7FMZ - chains A and B; structure by X-ray diffraction, 1.67 A resolution.

[Chain A]
Name: Pre-mRNA-splicing factor 8
Organism: Saccharomyces cerevisiae S288C
UniProtKB: P33334 (PRP8_YEAST); residue numbers follow UniProt; this construct covers 1836-2090
Sequence (258 residues; numbered 1833 to 2090; the number before each row is that of its first residue):
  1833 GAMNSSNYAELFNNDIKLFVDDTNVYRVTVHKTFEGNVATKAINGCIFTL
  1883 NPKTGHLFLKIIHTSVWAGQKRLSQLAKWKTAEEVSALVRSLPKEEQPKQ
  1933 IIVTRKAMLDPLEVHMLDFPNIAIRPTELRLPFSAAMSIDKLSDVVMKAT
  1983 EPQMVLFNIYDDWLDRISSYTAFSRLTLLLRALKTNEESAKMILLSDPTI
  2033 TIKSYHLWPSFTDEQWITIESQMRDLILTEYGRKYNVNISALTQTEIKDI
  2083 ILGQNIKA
Unresolved in the structure: 2070-2090
Sequence notes: expression tag (1833-1835)

[Chain B]
Name: A1 cistron-splicing factor AAR2
Organism: Saccharomyces cerevisiae S288C
UniProtKB: P32357 (AAR2_YEAST); aligned to UniProt positions 1-317 over residues 1-317
Sequence (308 residues; numbered -3 to 317; 13 numbers in that range are skipped by the numbering (no residue carries them; nothing is unmodelled there); the number before each row is that of its first residue; numbers below 1 keep their minus sign (Gly-3 is residue -3)):
    -3 GAMAMNTVPFTSAPIEVTIGIDQYSFNVKENQPFHGIKDIPIGHVHVIHF
    47 QHADNSSMRYGYWFDCRMGNFYIQYDPKDGLYKMMEERDGAKFENIVHNF
    97 KERQMMVSYPKIDEDDTWYNLTEFVQMDKIRKIVRKDENQFSYVDSSMTT
   147 VQENEL
   166 SSSSSDPAHSLNYTVINFKSREAIRPGHEMEDFLDKSYYLNTVMLQGIFK
   216 NSSNYFGELQFAFLNAMFFGNYGSSLQWHAMIELICSSATVPKHMLDKLD
   266 EILYYQIKTLPEQYSDILLNERVWNICLYSSFQKNSLHNTEKIMENKYPE
   316 LL
Unresolved in the structure: -3 to 0, 166-169
Sequence notes: expression tag (-3 to 0); conflict Ser166 (Leu153 in P32357), Ser167 (Lys154 in P32357), Ser170 (Asp in P32357)
Small-molecule neighbours: WBX (methyl [4-(1,3-thiazol-2-yl)piperazin-1-yl]acetate): Pro5, Thr7, Tyr68, Gln70, Glu83, Lys88, Phe89, Ile92
Swiss-Prot annotation at these positions:
  - region: Leu261 to Ile282 (Leucine-zipper)
  - modified residue: Ser253 (Phosphoserine), Thr274 (Phosphothreonine)

[Interface between chain A and chain B]
Pairs across the interface - 17 pairs, chain A then chain B:
  Gln1907(A) - Met195(B)
  Gln1907(A) - Leu199(B)
  Leu1908(A) - Met195(B)  hydrophobic
  Trp1911(A) - Glu194(B)
  Trp1911(A) - Met195(B)
  Trp1911(A) - Phe198(B)  hydrophobic
  Asp1942(A) - Lys184(B)  salt bridge
  Asp1942(A) - Phe198(B)
  Glu1945(A) - Lys184(B)  salt bridge
  Val1946(A) - Ile189(B)  hydrophobic
  Val1946(A) - Glu194(B)
  Val1946(A) - Phe198(B)  hydrophobic
  His1947(A) - Glu194(B)  salt bridge
  Leu1949(A) - Lys184(B)
  Leu1949(A) - Ser185(B)
  Leu1949(A) - Arg186(B)
  Asp1950(A) - Arg186(B)  salt bridge

[Overview]
Chain A and chain B form an interface of 9 and 8 residues respectively, with 4 salt bridges. Polar pairs
include Asp1942(A)-Lys184(B), Glu1945(A)-Lys184(B) and His1947(A)-Glu194(B). Bound to chain B: compound WBX.
Chain A is Pre-mRNA-splicing factor 8 and chain B is A1 cistron-splicing factor AAR2, both from Saccharomyces
cerevisiae S288C; the structure, PanDDA analysis group deposition -- Aar2/RNaseH in complex with fragment
P06F08 from the F2X-Universal Library, was determined by X-ray diffraction together with 5ST0, 5ST1, 5ST2,
5ST3, 5ST4, 5ST5 and 248 further entries from the same study.
